2FJN - chain A; structure by X-ray diffraction, 2.20 A resolution.

Chain A:
Protein: Tyrosine-protein phosphatase, non-receptor type 1
Source organism: Homo sapiens
Notes: EC 3.1.3.48; fragment: CATALYTIC DOMAIN (residues 1-298)
UniProt: P18031 (PTN1_HUMAN); residues 501-798 here correspond to UniProt positions 1-298 (UniProt number = residue number - 500)
Sequence (310 residues; each row starts with the number of its first residue):
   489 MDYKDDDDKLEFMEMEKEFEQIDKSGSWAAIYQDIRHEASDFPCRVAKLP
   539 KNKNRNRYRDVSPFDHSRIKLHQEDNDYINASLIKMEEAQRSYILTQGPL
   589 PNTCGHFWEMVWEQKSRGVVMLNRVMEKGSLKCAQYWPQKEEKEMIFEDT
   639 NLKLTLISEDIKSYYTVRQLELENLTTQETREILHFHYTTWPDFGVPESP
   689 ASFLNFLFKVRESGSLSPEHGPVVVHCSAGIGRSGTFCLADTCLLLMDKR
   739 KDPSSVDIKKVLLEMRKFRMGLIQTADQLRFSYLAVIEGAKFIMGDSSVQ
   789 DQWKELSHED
Disordered / not traced: 489-496, 786-798
Sequence notes: cloning artifact (489-500)
Small-molecule neighbours: 073 ((4-{(2S,4E)-2-(1H-1,2,3-benzotriazol-1-yl)-2-[4-(methoxycarbonyl)phenyl]-5-phenylpent-4-enyl}phenyl)(difluoro)methylphosphonic acid): Tyr546, Arg547, Asp548, Val549, Leu619, Asp681, Phe682, Cys715, Ser716, Ala717, Gly718, Ile719, Gly720, Arg721, Met758, Gly759, Gln762
Curated features (UniProtKB/Swiss-Prot):
  - active site: Cys715 (Phosphocysteine intermediate)
  - binding site (substrate): Asp681, Cys715 to Arg721, Gln762
  - modified residue: Met501 (N-acetylmethionine), Tyr520 (Phosphotyrosine), Ser550 (Phosphoserine), Tyr566 (Phosphotyrosine), Cys715 (Cysteine persulfide), Ser742 (Phosphoserine), Ser743 (Phosphoserine)
  - cross-link: Cys715 to Ser716 (N,N-(cysteine-1,S-diyl)serine (Cys-Ser))

In short:
Ligands of chain A: compound 073. From UniProt: active-site residue Cys715 and 9 substrate-binding residues.
Chain A is Tyrosine-protein phosphatase, non-receptor type 1 (Homo sapiens); the structure, The structure of
phosphotyrosine phosphatase 1B in complex with compound 2, was determined by X-ray diffraction together with
2FJM from the same study.
